PDB entry 3DOZ | X-ray diffraction, 2.50 A resolution | chains A and D of the 6 polymer chains in the assembly

# Chain A (and D)
Protein: (3R)-hydroxymyristoyl-acyl carrier protein dehydratase
Source organism: Helicobacter pylori
Notes: EC 4.2.1.-; chain D of this document is another copy of the same molecule, construct and numbering; everything in this record applies to it too
Reference sequence: Q5G940 (Q5G940_HELPY); residue numbers follow UniProt; this construct covers 1-159
Amino-acid sequence (159 residues; numbered 1 to 159; the number before each row is that of its first residue):
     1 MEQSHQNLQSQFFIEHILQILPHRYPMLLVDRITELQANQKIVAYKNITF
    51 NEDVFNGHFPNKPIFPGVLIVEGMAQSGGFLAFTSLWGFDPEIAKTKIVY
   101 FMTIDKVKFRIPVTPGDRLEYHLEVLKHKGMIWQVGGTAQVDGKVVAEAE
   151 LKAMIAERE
Disordered / not traced: 1-8 (chain D: 1-8, 158-159)
Residues lining bound ligands:
  - 3BE (3-bromo-N'-[(1E)-(3,5-dibromo-2,4-dihydroxyphenyl)methylidene]benzohydrazide): Phe59, Lys62, Ile64, Phe109, Arg110, Ile111, Pro112
  - benzamidine (BEN), molecule 1: Pro26, Met27, Asp53, Val54, Leu69
  - benzamidine (BEN), molecule 2: Gln40, Lys41, Glu124, Val125, Leu126
  - benzamidine (BEN), molecule 3: Met131, Ile132, Met154, Ile155

# Interface between chain A and chain D
Contacting residue pairs - 58 pairs, chain A then chain D:
  Ile14(A) with Phe50(D), hydrophobic; Pro63(D), hydrophobic
  Leu18(A) with Phe50(D), hydrophobic
  Tyr25(A) with Phe50(D); Asn51(D); Glu52(D); Asp53(D); Asn56(D)
  Pro26(A) with Asn51(D), hydrogen bond (backbone-side chain)
  Leu28(A) with Phe50(D), hydrophobic
  Asp31(A) with Thr49(D), hydrogen bond; Phe50(D), hydrogen bond (side chain-backbone); Pro115(D); Gly116(D)
  Arg32(A) with Pro115(D), hydrogen bond (side chain-backbone); Gly116(D), hydrogen bond (side chain-backbone); Asp117(D), salt bridge
  Tyr45(A) with Gly116(D), hydrogen bond (side chain-backbone)
  Lys46(A) with Thr49(D), hydrogen bond; Asn51(D)
  Asn47(A) with Asn47(D); Ile48(D), hydrogen bond (side chain-backbone); Thr49(D), hydrogen bond (backbone-side chain); Gly116(D), hydrogen bond (side chain-backbone); Asp117(D), hydrogen bond (side chain-backbone)
  Ile48(A) with Asn47(D), hydrogen bond (backbone-side chain)
  Thr49(A) with Asp31(D), hydrogen bond; Lys46(D), hydrogen bond; Asn47(D), hydrogen bond (side chain-backbone); Thr49(D); Glu52(D)
  Phe50(A) with Ile14(D), hydrophobic; Leu18(D), hydrophobic; Tyr25(D); Leu28(D), hydrophobic; Asp31(D), hydrogen bond (backbone-side chain)
  Asn51(A) with Tyr25(D); Pro26(D); Leu29(D); Lys46(D); Glu52(D)
  Glu52(A) with Tyr25(D); Thr49(D); Asn51(D)
  Asp53(A) with Tyr25(D)
  Asn56(A) with Tyr25(D)
  Asn61(A) with Glu15(D)
  Lys62(A) with Glu15(D)
  Pro63(A) with Ile14(D), hydrophobic; Glu15(D)
  Thr114(A) with Arg32(D)
  Pro115(A) with Arg32(D), hydrogen bond (backbone-side chain)
  Gly116(A) with Asp31(D); Arg32(D); Tyr45(D), hydrogen bond (backbone-side chain); Asn47(D), hydrogen bond (backbone-side chain)
  Asp117(A) with Arg32(D), salt bridge; Asn47(D), hydrogen bond (backbone-side chain)
Interface residues without a listed pair, chain A (28 interface residues in all): Met27, Leu29, Val54, Arg118
Interface residues without a listed pair, chain D (27 interface residues in all): Met27, Val54, Thr114, Arg118

# Summary
28 residues of chain A and 27 residues of chain D are in contact, with 20 hydrogen bonds and 2 salt bridges.
Polar pairs include Arg32(A)-Asp117(D), Pro26(A)-Asn51(D) and Asp31(A)-Thr49(D). Chain A binds 3 copies of
benzamidine and compound 3BE.
Chain A and chain D are both (3R)-hydroxymyristoyl-acyl carrier protein dehydratase (Helicobacter pylori); the
structure, Crystal structure of (3R)-Hydroxyacyl-Acyl Carrier Protein Dehydratase (FabZ) from Helicobacter
pylori in complex with compound 3k, was determined by X-ray diffraction (same publication as 3DOY, 3DP0, 3DP1,
3DP2 and 3DP3).
